Entry 7KJ4 (electron microscopy, 3.40 A resolution); this record covers chains A and B of the 6 polymer chains in the assembly.

# Chain A (and B)
Protein: Spike glycoprotein
Organism: Severe acute respiratory syndrome coronavirus 2
Notes: chain B of this document is another copy of the same molecule, construct and numbering; everything in this record applies to it too
Reference sequence: P0DTC2 (SPIKE_SARS2); numbering as in UniProt (aligned over 14-1208)
Sequence (1234 residues; numbered 14 to 1247; the number before each row is that of its first residue):
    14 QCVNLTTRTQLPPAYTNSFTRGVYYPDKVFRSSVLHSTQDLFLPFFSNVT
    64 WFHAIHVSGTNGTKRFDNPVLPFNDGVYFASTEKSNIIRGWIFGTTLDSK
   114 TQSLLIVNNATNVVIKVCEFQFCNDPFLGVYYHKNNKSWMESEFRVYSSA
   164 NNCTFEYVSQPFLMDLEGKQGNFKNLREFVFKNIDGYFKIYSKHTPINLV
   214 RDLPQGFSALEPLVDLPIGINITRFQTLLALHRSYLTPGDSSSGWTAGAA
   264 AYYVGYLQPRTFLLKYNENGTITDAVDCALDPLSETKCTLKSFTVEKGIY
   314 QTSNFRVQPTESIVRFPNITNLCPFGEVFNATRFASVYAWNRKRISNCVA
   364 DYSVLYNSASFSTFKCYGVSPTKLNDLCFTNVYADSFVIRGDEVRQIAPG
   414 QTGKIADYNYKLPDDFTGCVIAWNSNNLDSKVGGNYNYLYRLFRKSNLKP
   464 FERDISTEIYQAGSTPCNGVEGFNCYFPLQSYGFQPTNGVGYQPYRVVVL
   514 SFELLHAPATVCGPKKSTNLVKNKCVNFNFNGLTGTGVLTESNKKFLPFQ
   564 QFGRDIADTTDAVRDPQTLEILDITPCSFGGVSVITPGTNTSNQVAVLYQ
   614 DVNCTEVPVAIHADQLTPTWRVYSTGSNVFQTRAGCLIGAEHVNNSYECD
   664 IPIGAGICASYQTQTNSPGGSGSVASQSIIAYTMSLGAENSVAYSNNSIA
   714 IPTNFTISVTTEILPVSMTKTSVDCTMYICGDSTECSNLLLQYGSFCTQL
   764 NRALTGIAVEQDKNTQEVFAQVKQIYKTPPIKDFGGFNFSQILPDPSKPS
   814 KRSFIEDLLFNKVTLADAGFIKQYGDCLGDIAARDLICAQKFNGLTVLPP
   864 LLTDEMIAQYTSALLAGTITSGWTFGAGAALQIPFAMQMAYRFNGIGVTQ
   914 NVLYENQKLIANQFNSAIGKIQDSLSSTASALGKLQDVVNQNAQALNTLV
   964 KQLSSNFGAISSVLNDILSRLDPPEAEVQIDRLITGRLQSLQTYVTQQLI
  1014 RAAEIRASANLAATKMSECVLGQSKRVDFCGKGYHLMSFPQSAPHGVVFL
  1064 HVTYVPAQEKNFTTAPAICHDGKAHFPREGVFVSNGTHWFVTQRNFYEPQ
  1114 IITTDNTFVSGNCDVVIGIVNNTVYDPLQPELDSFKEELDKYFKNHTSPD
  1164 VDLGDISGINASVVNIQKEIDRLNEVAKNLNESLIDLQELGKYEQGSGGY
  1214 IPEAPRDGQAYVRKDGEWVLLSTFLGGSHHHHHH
Disordered / not traced: 14-26, 67-80, 141-163, 173-185, 197-199, 212-214, 243-262, 516-521, 621-640, 677-688, 828-853, 1148-1247
Sequence notes: conflict Gly682 (Arg in P0DTC2), Gly683 (Arg in P0DTC2), Ser684 (Ala in P0DTC2), Gly685 (Arg in P0DTC2); engineered mutation Pro986 (Lys in P0DTC2), Pro987 (Val in P0DTC2); expression tag (1209-1247)
UniProt features mapped onto this chain:
  - region: Asn280 to Cys301 (Putative superantigen), Arg403 to Asp405 (Integrin-binding motif), Asn448 to Phe456 (Immunodominant HLA epitope recognized by the CD8+), Ser816 to Tyr837 (Fusion peptide 1), Lys835 to Phe855 (Fusion peptide 2), Asp1163 to Glu1202 (Heptad repeat 2)
  - site: Arg815, Ser816 (Cleavage)
  - glycosylation: Asn17 (N-linked (GlcNAc...) (complex) asparagine), Asn61 (N-linked (GlcNAc...) (hybrid) asparagine), Asn74 (N-linked (GlcNAc...) (complex) asparagine), Asn122 (N-linked (GlcNAc...) (hybrid) asparagine), Asn149 (N-linked (GlcNAc...) (complex) asparagine), Asn165 (N-linked (GlcNAc...) (complex) asparagine), Asn234 (N-linked (GlcNAc...) (high mannose) asparagine), Asn282 (N-linked (GlcNAc...) (complex) asparagine), Thr323 (O-linked (GalNAc) threonine), Ser325 (O-linked (HexNAc...) serine), Asn331 (N-linked (GlcNAc...) (complex) asparagine), Asn343 (N-linked (GlcNAc...) (complex) asparagine), Asn603 (N-linked (GlcNAc...) (hybrid) asparagine), Asn616 (N-linked (GlcNAc...) (complex) asparagine), Asn657 (N-linked (GlcNAc...) (complex) asparagine), Thr676 (O-linked (GlcNAc...) threonine), Thr678 (O-linked (GlcNAc...) threonine), Asn709 (N-linked (GlcNAc...) (high mannose) asparagine), Asn717 (N-linked (GlcNAc...) (hybrid) asparagine), Asn801 (N-linked (GlcNAc...) (hybrid) asparagine) and 6 more in UniProt
  - natural variant: Leu18 (L18F: In strain: Beta/B.1.351, Gamma/P.1 and 1 more), Thr19 (T19I: In strain: Omicron/BQ.1.1, Omicron/XBB.1.5 and 1 more; T19R: In strain: Delta/B.1.617.2, Omicron/BA.2 and 4 more), Thr20 (T20N: In strain: Gamma/P.1), Leu24 to Ala27 (sequence variant, change not given here; In strain: Omicron/BA.2, Omicron/BA.2.12.1 and 6 more), Pro26 (P26S: In strain: Gamma/P.1), Gln52 (Q52H: In strain: Omicron/EG.5.1), Ala67 (A67V: In strain: Eta/B.1.525, Omicron/BA.1), His69 to Val70 (deletion: In strain: Alpha/B.1.1.7, Eta/B.1.525 and 5 more), Gly75 (G75V: In strain: Lambda/C.37), Thr76 (T76I: In strain: Lambda/C.37), Asp80 (D80A: In strain: Beta/B.1.351), Val83 (V83A: In strain: Omicron/XBB.1.5, Omicron/EG.5.1), 80 further natural variant entries in UniProt
  - mutagenesis: His69 to Val70 (Increased incorporation of cleaved spike into virions), Asn121 (N121Q: Partial loss of biliverdin affinity), Arg190 (R190K: Partial loss of biliverdin affinity), Asn234 (N234Q: Increased resistance to neutralizing antibodies), Asn331 (N331Q: Reduced viral infectivity), Asn343 (N343Q: Reduced viral infectivity), Leu452 (L452R: Increased resistance to neutralizing antibodies. Decreases HLA binding to NF9 epitope. Increased binding affinity to human ACE2), Tyr453 (Y453F: Decreased HLA binding to NF9 epitope. Increased binding affinity to human ACE2), Ala475 (A475V: Increased resistance to neutralizing antibodies), Val483 (V483A: Increased resistance to neutralizing antibodies), Glu484 (E484D: Increased replication in human TMEM106B overexpressing cells), Phe490 (F490L: Increased resistance to neutralizing antibodies and human covalescent sera neutralization), 9 further mutagenesis entries in UniProt
Disulfides: Cys131-Cys166, Cys291-Cys301, Cys336-Cys361, Cys379-Cys432, Cys391-Cys525, Cys480-Cys488, Cys538-Cys590, Cys617-Cys649, Cys662-Cys671, Cys738-Cys760, Cys743-Cys749, Cys1032-Cys1043, Cys1082-Cys1126
Covalently attached groups: N-acetylglucosamine (NAG) linked to Asn165, Asn282, Asn331, Asn657, Asn709, Asn717, Asn801, Asn1134
Residues lining bound ligands:
  - N-acetylglucosamine (NAG; 2-acetamido-2-deoxy-beta-D-glucopyranose), molecule 1: Asn122, Ala123, Asn125, Val127
  - N-acetylglucosamine (NAG), molecule 2: Phe342, Asn343, Leu368, Ser371, Phe374
  - N-acetylglucosamine (NAG), molecule 3: Ala706, Glu1072, Lys1073, Asn1074

# How chain A and chain B interact
Residue-residue contacts - 154 pairs, chain A then chain B:
  Tyr38(A) - Leu560(B)
  Tyr38(A) - Phe562(B)  hydrophobic
  Lys41(A) - Phe562(B)
  Lys41(A) - Gln563(B)
  Lys41(A) - Gln564(B)  hydrogen bond (backbone-backbone)
  Lys41(A) - Phe565(B)  hydrogen bond (backbone-backbone)
  Val42(A) - Gln563(B)
  Val42(A) - Phe565(B)
  Val42(A) - Arg567(B)
  Phe43(A) - Lys558(B)
  Phe43(A) - Phe559(B)  hydrophobic
  Phe43(A) - Gln563(B)
  Phe43(A) - Phe565(B)  hydrogen bond (backbone-backbone)
  Phe43(A) - Gly566(B)
  Phe43(A) - Arg567(B)  hydrogen bond (backbone-backbone)
  Val47(A) - Ile569(B)  hydrophobic
  Asn165(A) - Arg357(B)  hydrogen bond
  Thr167(A) - Ser359(B)
  Thr167(A) - Asn360(B)
  Thr167(A) - Asn394(B)
  Phe168(A) - Asn360(B)
  Glu224(A) - Phe562(B)
  Pro225(A) - Phe562(B)  hydrophobic
  Pro230(A) - Thr523(B)
  Asn282(A) - Lys558(B)
  Asn282(A) - Leu560(B)
  Gly283(A) - Leu560(B)
  Gly283(A) - Gln563(B)  hydrogen bond (backbone-side chain)
  Thr284(A) - Leu560(B)
  Asp737(A) - Asn317(B)
  Met740(A) - Phe592(B)  hydrophobic
  Asp745(A) - Thr549(B)
  Gln755(A) - Ser968(B)
  Gln755(A) - Asn969(B)  hydrogen bond (backbone-backbone)
  Gln755(A) - Phe970(B)  hydrogen bond (backbone-backbone)
  Gln755(A) - Gly971(B)  hydrogen bond (side chain-backbone)
  Gln755(A) - Ala972(B)
  Tyr756(A) - Gln965(B)  hydrogen bond (backbone-side chain)
  Tyr756(A) - Phe970(B)
  Gly757(A) - Gln965(B)
  Gly757(A) - Ser968(B)
  Ser758(A) - Thr961(B)
  Ser758(A) - Gln965(B)  hydrogen bond (backbone-side chain)
  Phe759(A) - Gln965(B)
  Phe759(A) - Phe970(B)  hydrophobic
  Phe759(A) - Gln1002(B)
  Phe759(A) - Ser1003(B)
  Gln762(A) - Thr1006(B)
  Gln762(A) - Gln1010(B)
  Arg765(A) - Gln957(B)
  Lys786(A) - Gly700(B)
  Gln787(A) - Ala701(B)
  Gln787(A) - Asn703(B)  hydrogen bond
  Ile788(A) - Leu699(B)  hydrophobic
  Ile788(A) - Gly700(B)
  Ile788(A) - Ala701(B)  hydrogen bond (backbone-backbone)
  Ile788(A) - Glu702(B)
  Ile788(A) - Asn703(B)  hydrogen bond (backbone-backbone)
  Tyr789(A) - Asn703(B)
  Tyr789(A) - Val705(B)  hydrophobic
  Lys790(A) - Glu702(B)  salt bridge
  Lys790(A) - Asn703(B)  hydrogen bond (backbone-backbone)
  Lys790(A) - Ser704(B)
  Lys790(A) - Val705(B)  hydrogen bond (backbone-backbone)
  Pro792(A) - Tyr707(B)  hydrophobic
  Asp796(A) - Tyr707(B)  hydrogen bond (backbone-side chain)
  Phe797(A) - Tyr707(B)
  Phe855(A) - Thr572(B)
  Phe855(A) - Pro589(B)  hydrophobic
  Phe855(A) - Phe592(B)
  Gly857(A) - Phe592(B)
  Leu858(A) - Phe592(B)
  Thr859(A) - Phe592(B)
  Leu861(A) - Gln613(B)
  Pro862(A) - Ala668(B)  hydrophobic
  Pro863(A) - Gly667(B)
  Pro863(A) - Ala668(B)  hydrogen bond (backbone-backbone)
  Leu864(A) - Pro665(B)  hydrophobic
  Leu864(A) - Gly669(B)  hydrogen bond (backbone-backbone)
  Leu864(A) - Met697(B)  hydrophobic
  Leu865(A) - Met697(B)  hydrophobic
  Thr866(A) - Ala668(B)
  Thr866(A) - Gly669(B)
  Met869(A) - Gly669(B)
  Met869(A) - Met697(B)  hydrophobic
  Met869(A) - Leu699(B)
  Gln872(A) - Leu699(B)
  Tyr873(A) - Leu699(B)
  Thr883(A) - Val705(B)
  Thr883(A) - Tyr707(B)
  Trp886(A) - Tyr1047(B)
  Gly889(A) - Asp1041(B)
  Ala890(A) - Gly1046(B)  hydrogen bond (backbone-backbone)
  Ala890(A) - Tyr1047(B)  hydrophobic
  Ala890(A) - Val1068(B)
  Gly891(A) - Val1068(B)
  Ala893(A) - Glu1072(B)
  Leu894(A) - Ala713(B)
  Leu894(A) - Pro715(B)
  Leu894(A) - Glu1072(B)
  Gln895(A) - Val705(B)
  Gln895(A) - Ala706(B)
  Gln895(A) - Ser711(B)  hydrogen bond
  Gln895(A) - Ile712(B)
  Gln895(A) - Ala713(B)  hydrogen bond (backbone-backbone)
  Gln895(A) - Asn1074(B)  hydrogen bond
  Ile896(A) - Tyr707(B)
  Ile896(A) - Ser711(B)
  Ile896(A) - Ile712(B)  hydrophobic
  Pro897(A) - Ser708(B)
  Pro897(A) - Asn709(B)
  Pro897(A) - Asn710(B)
  Pro897(A) - Ser711(B)
  Pro897(A) - Thr1077(B)
  Phe898(A) - Tyr707(B)  hydrogen bond (backbone-side chain)
  Met900(A) - Thr1077(B)  hydrogen bond
  Met900(A) - Ala1078(B)
  Met900(A) - Val1094(B)  hydrophobic
  Tyr904(A) - Gly1093(B)
  Tyr904(A) - Val1094(B)
  Tyr904(A) - Arg1107(B)  hydrogen bond
  Asn907(A) - Arg1107(B)
  Thr912(A) - Phe1121(B)
  Gln913(A) - Gly1093(B)
  Gln913(A) - Arg1107(B)  hydrogen bond
  Asn914(A) - Phe1089(B)
  Asn914(A) - Phe1121(B)
  Asn914(A) - Ser1123(B)
  Tyr917(A) - Pro1079(B)
  Tyr917(A) - Phe1089(B)  hydrophobic
  Tyr917(A) - Val1128(B)
  Glu918(A) - Ser1123(B)  hydrogen bond
  Val963(A) - Ala570(B)  hydrophobic
  Asp994(A) - Arg995(B)  salt bridge
  Leu1001(A) - Gln1002(B)
  Gln1005(A) - Gln1002(B)  hydrogen bond
  Gln1005(A) - Thr1006(B)
  Thr1009(A) - Thr1009(B)
  Leu1012(A) - Gln1010(B)
  Leu1012(A) - Ile1013(B)  hydrophobic
  Ile1013(A) - Ile1013(B)  hydrophobic
  Arg1019(A) - Ala1020(B)
  Thr1027(A) - Arg1039(B)
  Ser1030(A) - Val1040(B)
  Glu1031(A) - Arg1039(B)  salt bridge
  Glu1031(A) - Val1040(B)
  Leu1034(A) - Val1040(B)
  Leu1034(A) - Asp1041(B)
  Gly1035(A) - Val1040(B)
  Arg1039(A) - Arg1039(B)
  Leu1141(A) - Leu1141(B)  hydrophobic
  Glu1144(A) - Leu1141(B)
  Glu1144(A) - Leu1145(B)
  Leu1145(A) - Leu1145(B)  hydrophobic
Interface residues without a listed pair, chain A (90 interface residues in all): His49, Ala766, Glu773, Lys854, Thr887, Gln920, Lys921, Val991, Glu1111
Interface residues without a listed pair, chain B (97 interface residues in all): Arg319, Ala522, Lys557, Asp571, Asp614, Arg646, Ala647, Ile670, Cys671, Lys964, Gly999, Glu1017, Phe1042, Lys1045, Pro1069, Pro1090, Val1129, Ile1130

# In short
90 residues of chain A and 97 residues of chain B are in contact; the contacts include 29 hydrogen bonds and 3
salt bridges. Among the polar pairs are Lys790(A)-Glu702(B), Asp994(A)-Arg995(B) and Glu1031(A)-Arg1039(B).
Chain A binds 3 copies of N-acetylglucosamine.
Both chains are Spike glycoprotein (Severe acute respiratory syndrome coronavirus 2). Entry 7KJ4 (SARS-CoV-2
Spike Glycoprotein with three ACE2 Bound) was determined by electron microscopy (same publication as 7KJ2,
7KJ3 and 7KJ5).
